5QY4 - chains A and B; structure by X-ray diffraction, 1.57 A resolution.

Chain A:
Name: Pre-mRNA-splicing factor 8
From: Saccharomyces cerevisiae (strain ATCC 204508 / S288c)
Notes: fragment: yPrp8 RNaseH
UniProtKB: P33334 (PRP8_YEAST); numbering as in UniProt (aligned over 1836-2090)
Amino-acid sequence (258 residues; each row starts with the number of its first residue):
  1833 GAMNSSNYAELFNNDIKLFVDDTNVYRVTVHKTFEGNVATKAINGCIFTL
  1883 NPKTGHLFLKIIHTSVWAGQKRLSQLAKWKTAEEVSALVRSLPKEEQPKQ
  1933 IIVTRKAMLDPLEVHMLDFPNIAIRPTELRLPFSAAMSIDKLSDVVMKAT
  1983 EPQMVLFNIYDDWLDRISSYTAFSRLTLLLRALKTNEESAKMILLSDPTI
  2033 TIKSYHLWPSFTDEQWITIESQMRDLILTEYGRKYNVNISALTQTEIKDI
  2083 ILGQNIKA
Disordered / not traced: 2087-2090
Construct notes: expression tag (1833-1835)
Residues lining bound ligands:
  - r-1,2-propanediol (PGR), molecule 1: Glu1945, Ile1954, Ala1955, Ile1956
  - r-1,2-propanediol (PGR), molecule 2: Ser1970, Ile1971, Asp1972, Leu2015, Lys2023, Leu2026, Leu2027, Ile2034, Leu2039, Trp2040, Pro2041
  - T9S (ethyl 1,3-dihydro-2H-pyrrolo[3,4-c]pyridine-2-carboxylate): Thr2003, Ser2006, Arg2007, Thr2009, Leu2010, Arg2013, Glu2052, Arg2056, Ile2083

Chain B:
Name: A1 cistron-splicing factor AAR2
From: Saccharomyces cerevisiae (strain ATCC 204508 / S288c)
Notes: fragment: GAMA - Aar2(1-152) - SSSSS - Aar2(171-317); engineered mutation(s): L153_D170delinsSSSSS
UniProtKB: P32357 (AAR2_YEAST); numbering as in UniProt; present here: 1-152, 171-317
Amino-acid sequence (308 residues; each row starts with the number of its first residue; note: 13 numbers in that range are skipped by the numbering (no residue carries them; nothing is unmodelled there); numbers below 1 keep their minus sign (Gly-3 is residue -3)):
    -3 GAMAMNTVPFTSAPIEVTIGIDQYSFNVKENQPFHGIKDIPIGHVHVIHF
    47 QHADNSSMRYGYWFDCRMGNFYIQYDPKDGLYKMMEERDGAKFENIVHNF
    97 KERQMMVSYPKIDEDDTWYNLTEFVQMDKIRKIVRKDENQFSYVDSSMTT
   147 VQENEL
   166 SSSSSDPAHSLNYTVINFKSREAIRPGHEMEDFLDKSYYLNTVMLQGIFK
   216 NSSNYFGELQFAFLNAMFFGNYGSSLQWHAMIELICSSATVPKHMLDKLD
   266 EILYYQIKTLPEQYSDILLNERVWNICLYSSFQKNSLHNTEKIMENKYPE
   316 LL
Disordered / not traced: -3 to 0, 166-169
Construct notes: expression tag (-3 to 0); linker (166-170)
Residues lining bound ligands: T9S (ethyl 1,3-dihydro-2H-pyrrolo[3,4-c]pyridine-2-carboxylate): Phe120, Val121, Gln122, Lys125, Ile126, Ile129, Thr179, Ile213, Phe214, Asn219, Gly222, Glu223, Phe226
Curated features (UniProtKB/Swiss-Prot):
  - region: Leu261 to Ile282 (Leucine-zipper)
  - modified residue: Ser253 (Phosphoserine), Thr274 (Phosphothreonine)

How chain A and chain B interact:
Contacting residue pairs (17; chain A residue first):
  Gln1907(A) - Met195(B)
  Gln1907(A) - Leu199(B)
  Leu1908(A) - Met195(B)  hydrophobic
  Trp1911(A) - Glu194(B)
  Trp1911(A) - Met195(B)  hydrophobic
  Trp1911(A) - Phe198(B)  hydrophobic
  Asp1942(A) - Lys184(B)  salt bridge
  Asp1942(A) - Phe198(B)
  Glu1945(A) - Lys184(B)  salt bridge
  Val1946(A) - Ile189(B)  hydrophobic
  Val1946(A) - Glu194(B)
  Val1946(A) - Phe198(B)  hydrophobic
  His1947(A) - Glu194(B)  salt bridge
  Leu1949(A) - Lys184(B)
  Leu1949(A) - Ser185(B)
  Leu1949(A) - Arg186(B)
  Asp1950(A) - Arg186(B)  salt bridge

Summary:
The interface between chain A and chain B involves 9 residues on one side and 8 on the other; the contacts
include 4 salt bridges. Among the polar pairs are Asp1942(A)-Lys184(B), Glu1945(A)-Lys184(B) and
His1947(A)-Glu194(B). Chain A binds compound T9S and r-1,2-propanediol.
Chain A is Pre-mRNA-splicing factor 8 and chain B is A1 cistron-splicing factor AAR2, both from Saccharomyces
cerevisiae (strain ATCC 204508 / S288c); the structure, PanDDA analysis group deposition -- Aar2/RNaseH in
complex with fragment F2X-Entry B08a, was determined by X-ray diffraction, deposited together with 5QY1, 5QY2,
5QY3, 5QY5, 5QY6, 5QY7 and 128 further entries.
